6UPI - chain A; structure by X-ray diffraction, 1.81 A resolution.

== Chain A ==
Protein: Mycocyclosin synthase
Organism: Mycobacterium tuberculosis
Notes: EC 1.14.19.70
Reference sequence: P9WPP6 (CP121_MYCTO); numbering as in UniProt (aligned over 2-396)
Sequence (395 residues; row label = number of the first residue in the row):
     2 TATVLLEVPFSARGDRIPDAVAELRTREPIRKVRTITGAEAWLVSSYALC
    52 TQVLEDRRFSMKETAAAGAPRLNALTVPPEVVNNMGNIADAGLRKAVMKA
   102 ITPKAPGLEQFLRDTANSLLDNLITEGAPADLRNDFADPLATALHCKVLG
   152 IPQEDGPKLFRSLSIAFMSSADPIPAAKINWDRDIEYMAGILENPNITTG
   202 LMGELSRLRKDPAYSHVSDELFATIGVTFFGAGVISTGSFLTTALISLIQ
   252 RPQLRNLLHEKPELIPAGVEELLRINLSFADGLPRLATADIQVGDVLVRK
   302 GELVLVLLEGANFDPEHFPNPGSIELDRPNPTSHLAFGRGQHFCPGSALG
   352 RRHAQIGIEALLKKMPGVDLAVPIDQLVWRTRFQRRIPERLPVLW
Ion coordination: heme Fe near C345 (its only coordinating residue here)
Residues lining bound ligands:
  - heme (HEM): M62, M86, R95, I102, H146, F230, A233, G234, S237, T238, F241, L274, F280, L284, R286, L309, L336, A337, F338, G339, Q342, H343, F344, C345, P346, G347, L350, G351
  - QFD ((3S,6S)-3-{[4-(hydroxymethoxy)phenyl]methyl}-6-[(4-hydroxyphenyl)methyl]piperazine-2,5-dione): M62, T77, V78, V82, V83, N85, A167, F168, W182, V228, T229, A233, S237, F280, Q385, R386
From the paper describing this entry:
  - binding site for QFD: S237, R386

== Overview ==
Ligands of chain A: heme and compound QFD. The paper reports a binding site for QFD at S237 and R386.
Chain A is Mycocyclosin synthase (Mycobacterium tuberculosis); the structure, Crystal structure of
Mycobacterium tuberculosis CYP121 bound with a hydroxylated intermediate of cYF-4-OMe, was determined by X-ray
diffraction, deposited together with 6UPG.
